Entry 6B74 (X-ray diffraction, 2.32 A resolution); this record covers chains A and B.

# Chain A
Name: Coagulation factor XII
Source organism: Homo sapiens
Notes: EC 3.4.21.38
Reference sequence: P00748 (FA12_HUMAN); residues 335-343 here correspond to UniProt positions 354-362 (UniProt number = residue number + 19)
Amino-acid sequence (9 residues; each row starts with the number of its first residue):
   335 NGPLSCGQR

# Chain B
Name: Coagulation factor XII
Source organism: Homo sapiens
Notes: EC 3.4.21.38
Reference sequence: P00748 (FA12_HUMAN); the construct lacks a stretch of the UniProt sequence and is renumbered around it, so the offset changes along the chain: 16-34 = UniProt 373-391; 37-60 = UniProt 392-415; 61-109 = UniProt 420-468; 110-169 = UniProt 474-533; 6 more segments
Amino-acid sequence (243 residues; numbered 16 to 244 plus 17 insertion-coded residues; 3 numbers in that range are skipped by the numbering (no residue carries them; nothing is unmodelled there); the number before each row is that of its first residue; a row labelled like 60A-60D holds insertion residues (60A, then the next letters in order)):
    16 VVGGLVALRG AHPYIAALY
    37 WGHSFCAGSL IAPCWVLTAA HCLQ
60A-60D DRPA
    61 PEDLTVVLGQ ERRNHSCEPC QTLAVRSYRL HEAFSPVSYQ HDLALLRLQ
109A-109E EDADG
   110 SCALLSPYVQ PVCLPSGAAR PSETTLCQVA GWGHQFEGAE EYASFLQEAQ VPFLSLERCS
169A-169B AP
   170 DVHGSSILPG MLCAG
  184A F
   185 LEGG
  188A T
   189 DACQGDSGGP LVCEDQA
205A-205C AER
   206 RLTLQGIISW GS
   219 GCG
  221A D
   222 RNKPGVYTDV AYYLAWIREH TVS
UniProt features mapped onto this chain:
  - active site (Charge relay system): His57, Asp102, Ser195
  - glycosylation: Asn74 (N-linked (GlcNAc...) asparagine)
Cystine bridges: Cys42-Cys58, Cys50-Cys111, Cys77-Cys80, Cys136-Cys201, Cys168-Cys182, Cys191-Cys220
Covalent attachments: N-acetylglucosamine (NAG) linked to Asn74
Small-molecule neighbours: benzamidine (BEN): Asp189, Ala190, Cys191, Gln192, Ser195, Ile213, Ser214, Trp215, Gly216, Ser217, Gly219, Gly226, Val227

# How chain A and chain B interact
Contacting residue pairs (8; chain A residue first):
  Ser339(A) with Glu205B(B)
  Cys340(A) with Cys122(B), disulfide
  Gly341(A) with Ala205A(B); Glu205B(B), hydrogen bond (backbone-backbone)
  Gln342(A) with Ala205(B); Ala205A(B)
  Arg343(A) with Ala205(B), hydrogen bond (backbone-backbone); Glu205B(B)
Interface residues without a listed pair, chain B (5 interface residues in all): Arg205C
Cross-chain cystine bridges: Cys340(A)-Cys122(B)

# Summary
Chain A and chain B each contribute 5 residues to their interface, with 1 disulfide bond and 2 hydrogen bonds.
Backbone hydrogen bonds pair Gly341(A)-Glu205B(B) and Arg343(A)-Ala205(B). Bound to chain B: benzamidine.
N-acetylglucosamine is covalently linked to Asn74(B).
Here chain A is Coagulation factor XII and chain B is Coagulation factor XII, both from Homo sapiens. Entry
6B74 (Structures of the two-chain human plasma Factor XIIa co-crystallized with potent inhibitors) was
determined by X-ray diffraction (same publication as 6B77).
